PDB entry 3RK2 | X-ray diffraction, 2.20 A resolution | chains B and D of the 4 polymer chains in the assembly

Chain B:
Molecule: Syntaxin-1A
From: Rattus norvegicus
UniProtKB: P32851 (STX1A_RAT); residues 191-253 here = UniProt positions 191-253
Amino-acid sequence (65 residues; row label = number of the first residue in the row):
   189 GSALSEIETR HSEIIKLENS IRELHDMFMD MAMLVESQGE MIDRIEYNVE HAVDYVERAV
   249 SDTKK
Unresolved in the structure: 189, 249-253
Sequence notes: expression tag (189-190)
Curated features (UniProtKB/Swiss-Prot):
  - site: Lys253 (Microbial infection: Cleavage)
  - cross-link (Glycyl lysine isopeptide (Lys-Gly)): Lys252 (interchain with G-Cter in SUMO), Lys253 (interchain with G-Cter in SUMO)
Ion coordination: Ca2+ site 1: Glu228, Asp231 (shared with 1 residue of chain G); Ca2+ site 2: Asp231 (shared with 1 residue of chain G)

Chain D:
Molecule: Synaptosomal-associated protein 25
From: Homo sapiens
UniProtKB: P60880 (SNP25_HUMAN); residues 141-203 here = UniProt positions 141-203
Amino-acid sequence (65 residues; row label = number of the first residue in the row):
   139 GSARENEMDE NLEQVSGIIG NLRHMALDMG NEIDTQNRQI DRIMEKADSN KTRIDEANQR
   199 ATKML
Sequence notes: expression tag (139-140)

Chain B / chain D interface:
Residue-residue contacts (6):
  Arg198(B) - Glu143(D)  salt bridge
  Arg198(B) - Met146(D)
  Leu205(B) - Leu150(D)  hydrophobic
  Ile209(B) - Val153(D)  hydrophobic
  Phe216(B) - Leu160(D)
  Met219(B) - Met167(D)  hydrophobic
Interface residues without a listed pair, chain B (8 interface residues in all): Ile202, Leu212, Val244
Interface residues without a listed pair, chain D (10 interface residues in all): Ile157, Ala164, Ile171, Ile192

Summary:
Chain B and chain D form an interface of 8 and 10 residues respectively, with 1 salt bridge. Its one
salt-bridged contact is Arg198(B)-Glu143(D). The Ca2+ site 1 is built by Glu228(B) and Asp231(B).
Here chain B is Syntaxin-1A (Rattus norvegicus) and chain D is Synaptosomal-associated protein 25 (Homo
sapiens). Entry 3RK2 (Truncated SNARE complex) was determined by X-ray diffraction (same publication as 3RK3
and 3RL0).
